PDB entry 9C2Y | X-ray diffraction, 1.96 A resolution | chains A and B of the 4 polymer chains in the assembly

[Chain A (and B)]
Molecule: JF1cpCasp2
From: Homo sapiens
Notes: EC 3.4.22.55; chain B of this document is another copy of the same molecule, construct and numbering; everything in this record applies to it too
UniProt: P42575 (CASP2_HUMAN); the construct has insertions or renumbered stretches relative to UniProt, so the offset changes along the chain: 8-122 = UniProt 334-448; 126-282 = UniProt 177-333
Chain sequence (282 residues; numbered 1 to 282; the number before each row is that of its first residue):
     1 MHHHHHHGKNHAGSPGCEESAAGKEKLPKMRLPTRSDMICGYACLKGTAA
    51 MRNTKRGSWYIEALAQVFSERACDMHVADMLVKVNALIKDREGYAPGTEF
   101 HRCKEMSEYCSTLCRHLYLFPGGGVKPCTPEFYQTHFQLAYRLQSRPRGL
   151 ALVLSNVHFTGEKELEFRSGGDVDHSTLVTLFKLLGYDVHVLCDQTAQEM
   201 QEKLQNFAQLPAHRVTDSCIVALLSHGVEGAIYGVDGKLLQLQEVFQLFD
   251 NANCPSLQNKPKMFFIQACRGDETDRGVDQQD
Not modelled in the structure: 1-30, 122-135, 282 (chain B: 1-29, 282)
Construct notes: initiating methionine (1); expression tag (2-7); conflict Ala21 (Asp347 in P42575); linker (123-125)
Curated features (UniProtKB/Swiss-Prot):
  - modified residue: Ser14 (Phosphoserine)
  - active site: His226, Cys269

[Interface between chain A and chain B]
Residue-residue contacts - 98 pairs, chain A then chain B:
  Arg31(A) - Glu92(B)  salt bridge
  Arg31(A) - Arg102(B)  hydrogen bond (side chain-backbone)
  Arg31(A) - Lys104(B)  hydrogen bond (backbone-side chain)
  Arg31(A) - Arg276(B)  hydrogen bond (side chain-backbone)
  Arg31(A) - Gly277(B)
  Arg31(A) - Val278(B)
  Arg31(A) - Asp279(B)  salt bridge
  Leu32(A) - Lys89(B)
  Leu32(A) - Lys104(B)
  Leu32(A) - Gly277(B)
  Leu32(A) - Val278(B)  hydrogen bond (backbone-backbone)
  Leu32(A) - Gln280(B)
  Pro33(A) - Lys89(B)
  Pro33(A) - Lys104(B)
  Pro33(A) - Glu105(B)
  Pro33(A) - Asp275(B)
  Thr34(A) - Asp275(B)  hydrogen bond
  Arg35(A) - Leu45(B)
  Arg35(A) - Met106(B)
  Asp37(A) - Lys89(B)  salt bridge
  Leu45(A) - Arg35(B)
  Leu45(A) - Thr112(B)
  His76(A) - Asp79(B)  salt bridge
  Asp79(A) - His76(B)  salt bridge
  Asp79(A) - His116(B)  salt bridge
  Val82(A) - Leu113(B)
  Val82(A) - Cys114(B)
  Val82(A) - Arg115(B)
  Asn85(A) - Ser111(B)  hydrogen bond (side chain-backbone)
  Asn85(A) - Thr112(B)
  Asn85(A) - Leu113(B)  hydrogen bond (side chain-backbone)
  Asn85(A) - Cys114(B)
  Ala86(A) - Cys114(B)
  Lys89(A) - Pro33(B)
  Lys89(A) - Asp37(B)  salt bridge
  Lys89(A) - Cys114(B)
  Lys89(A) - Asn259(B)
  Asp90(A) - Met30(B)
  Arg102(A) - Arg31(B)
  Lys104(A) - Met30(B)
  Lys104(A) - Arg31(B)
  Lys104(A) - Leu32(B)
  Lys104(A) - Pro33(B)
  Glu105(A) - Pro33(B)
  Met106(A) - Arg35(B)
  Met106(A) - Thr112(B)
  Met106(A) - Cys114(B)  hydrophobic
  Ser107(A) - Thr112(B)
  Glu108(A) - Ser111(B)
  Glu108(A) - Thr112(B)
  Tyr109(A) - Tyr109(B)  hydrogen bond
  Tyr109(A) - Cys110(B)
  Tyr109(A) - Ser111(B)  hydrogen bond (backbone-backbone)
  Cys110(A) - Tyr109(B)
  Cys110(A) - Cys110(B)  disulfide
  Ser111(A) - Asn85(B)  hydrogen bond (backbone-side chain)
  Ser111(A) - Glu108(B)
  Ser111(A) - Tyr109(B)  hydrogen bond (backbone-backbone)
  Thr112(A) - Leu45(B)
  Thr112(A) - Asn85(B)
  Thr112(A) - Met106(B)
  Thr112(A) - Ser107(B)
  Thr112(A) - Glu108(B)
  Leu113(A) - Val82(B)
  Leu113(A) - Asn85(B)  hydrogen bond (backbone-side chain)
  Cys114(A) - Val82(B)
  Cys114(A) - Asn85(B)
  Cys114(A) - Ala86(B)  hydrophobic
  Cys114(A) - Lys89(B)
  Cys114(A) - Met106(B)  hydrophobic
  Arg115(A) - Val82(B)
  Arg115(A) - Ala86(B)
  His116(A) - Asp79(B)  salt bridge
  Asn251(A) - Val278(B)
  Ala252(A) - Val278(B)  hydrophobic
  Gln258(A) - Val278(B)
  Gln258(A) - Asp279(B)  hydrogen bond (side chain-backbone)
  Gln258(A) - Gln280(B)
  Gln258(A) - Gln281(B)  hydrogen bond (side chain-backbone)
  Asn259(A) - Lys89(B)  hydrogen bond
  Asn259(A) - Gln280(B)
  Asp275(A) - Pro33(B)
  Asp275(A) - Thr34(B)  hydrogen bond
  Arg276(A) - Arg31(B)  hydrogen bond (backbone-side chain)
  Gly277(A) - Arg31(B)  hydrogen bond (backbone-side chain)
  Gly277(A) - Leu32(B)
  Val278(A) - Arg31(B)
  Val278(A) - Leu32(B)  hydrogen bond (backbone-backbone)
  Val278(A) - Asn251(B)
  Val278(A) - Ala252(B)  hydrophobic
  Val278(A) - Gln258(B)
  Asp279(A) - Arg31(B)  salt bridge
  Asp279(A) - Gln258(B)  hydrogen bond (backbone-side chain)
  Gln280(A) - Met30(B)
  Gln280(A) - Leu32(B)
  Gln280(A) - Gln258(B)
  Gln280(A) - Asn259(B)  hydrogen bond
  Gln281(A) - Gln258(B)  hydrogen bond (backbone-side chain)
Also at the interface, not in a pair above, chain A (44 interface residues in all): Ser36, Lys46, Ala78, Gln243, Pro255
Also at the interface, not in a pair above, chain B (45 interface residues in all): Ser36, Lys46, Ala78, Gln243, Pro255
Disulfides between the chains: Cys110(A)-Cys110(B)

[Summary]
44 residues of chain A and 45 residues of chain B are in contact; the contacts include 1 disulfide bond, 22
hydrogen bonds and 9 salt bridges. Polar pairs include Arg31(A)-Glu92(B), Arg31(A)-Asp279(B) and
Asp37(A)-Lys89(B). UniProt lists active-site residues His226(A) and Cys269(A) on chain A.
Both chains are JF1cpCasp2 (Homo sapiens). Entry 9C2Y (Crystal Structure of JF1cpCasp2 in complex with MUR-65)
was determined by X-ray diffraction together with 8VP4 from the same study.
